Entry 2FQ6 (X-ray diffraction, 1.78 A resolution); this record covers chains A and B.

[Chain A (and B)]
Name: Cystathionine beta-lyase
From: Escherichia coli
Notes: EC 4.4.1.8; chain B of this document is another copy of the same molecule, construct and numbering; everything in this record applies to it too
Reference sequence: P06721 (METC_ECOLI); numbering as in UniProt (aligned over 1-395)
Amino-acid sequence (415 residues; each row starts with the number of its first residue; numbers below 1 keep their minus sign (Met-19 is residue -19)):
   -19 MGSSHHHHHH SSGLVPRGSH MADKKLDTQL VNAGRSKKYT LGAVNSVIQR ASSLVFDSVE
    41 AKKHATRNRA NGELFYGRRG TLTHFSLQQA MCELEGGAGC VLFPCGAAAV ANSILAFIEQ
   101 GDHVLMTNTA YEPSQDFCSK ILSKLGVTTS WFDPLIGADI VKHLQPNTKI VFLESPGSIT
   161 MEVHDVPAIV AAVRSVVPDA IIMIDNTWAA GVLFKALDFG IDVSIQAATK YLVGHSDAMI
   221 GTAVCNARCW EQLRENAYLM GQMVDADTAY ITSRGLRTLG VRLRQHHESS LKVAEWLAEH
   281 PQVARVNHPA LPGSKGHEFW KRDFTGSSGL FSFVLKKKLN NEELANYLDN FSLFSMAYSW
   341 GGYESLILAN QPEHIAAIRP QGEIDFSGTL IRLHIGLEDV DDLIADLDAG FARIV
Unresolved in the structure: -19 to 4 (chain B: -19 to 3)
Differences from the reference sequence: cloning artifact (-19 to -16, -9 to 0); expression tag (-15 to -10)
Ligand contacts: P3F (phosphoric acid mono-(5-hydroxy-6-methyl-4-{[2-(2-trifluoromethyl-benzoylamino)-acetyl]-hydrazonomethyl}-pyridin-3-ylmethyl)ester): Phe55, Tyr56, Arg58, Cys85, Gly86, Ala87, Tyr111, Pro113, Glu154, Ser158, Asp185, Thr187, Ala207, Thr209, Lys210, Met219, Ile220, Tyr238, Tyr338, Ser339, Trp340, Arg372
Swiss-Prot annotation at these positions:
  - modified residue: Lys210 (N6-(pyridoxal phosphate)lysine)

[Chain A / chain B interface]
Residue-residue contacts (31; chain A residue first):
  Lys17(A) with Asp37(B), salt bridge
  Thr20(A) with Gln29(B), hydrogen bond (backbone-side chain)
  Leu21(A) with Leu21(B), hydrophobic; Gln29(B), hydrogen bond (backbone-side chain); Leu54(B)
  Gly22(A) with Leu34(B); Val35(B), hydrogen bond (backbone-backbone)
  Ala23(A) with Gln29(B); Ala31(B), hydrophobic; Leu34(B), hydrophobic
  Val24(A) with Ser33(B)
  Val27(A) with Ile28(B)
  Ile28(A) with Val27(B); Ile28(B), hydrogen bond (backbone-backbone); Arg30(B)
  Gln29(A) with Thr20(B), hydrogen bond (side chain-backbone); Leu21(B), hydrogen bond (side chain-backbone); Ala23(B)
  Arg30(A) with Ile28(B); Arg30(B); Asp247(B), salt bridge; Tyr250(B)
  Ala31(A) with Ala23(B), hydrophobic
  Ser33(A) with Val24(B)
  Leu34(A) with Gly22(B); Ala23(B), hydrophobic
  Val35(A) with Gly22(B), hydrogen bond (backbone-backbone)
  Asp37(A) with Lys17(B), salt bridge
  Leu54(A) with Leu21(B)
  Asp247(A) with Arg30(B), salt bridge
  Tyr250(A) with Arg30(B)

[Overview]
Chain A and chain B each contribute 18 residues to their interface; the contacts include 7 hydrogen bonds and
4 salt bridges. Among the polar pairs are Lys17(A)-Asp37(B), Arg30(A)-Asp247(B) and Thr20(A)-Gln29(B). Ligands
of chain A: compound P3F.
Both chains are Cystathionine beta-lyase (Escherichia coli). Entry 2FQ6 (Cystathionine beta-lyase (cbl) from
escherichia coli in complex with n-hydrazinocarbonylmethyl-2-trifluoromethyl-benzamide) was determined by
X-ray diffraction, deposited together with 2GQN.
